1M19 - chains J and F of the 10 polymer chains in the assembly; structure by X-ray diffraction, 2.30 A resolution.

== Chain J ==
Molecule: Palindromic 146 Base Pair DNA Fragment
Sequence (146 nucleotides; numbered 147 to 292; the number before each row is that of its first residue):
   147 ATCAATATCCACCTGCAGATTCTACCAAAAGTGTATTTGGAAACTGCTCC
   197 ATCAAAAGGCATGTTCAGCGGAATTCCGCTGAACATGCCTTTTGATGGAG
   247 CAGTTTCCAAATACACTTTTGGTAGAATCTGCAGGTGGATATTGAT
Small-molecule neighbours:
  - gamma-amino-butanoic acid / beta-alanine / 3-amino-(dimethylpropylamine) / IMT / 4-amino-(1-methylpyrrole)-2-carboxylic acid, molecule 1: DA176, DG177, DT178, DG179, DT180, DA181, DT182, DT183, DT184
  - gamma-amino-butanoic acid / beta-alanine / 3-amino-(dimethylpropylamine) / IMT / 4-amino-(1-methylpyrrole)-2-carboxylic acid, molecule 2: DG186, DA187, DA188, DA189, DC190, DT191, DG192, DC193, DT194, DC195
  - gamma-amino-butanoic acid / beta-alanine / 3-amino-(dimethylpropylamine) / IMT / 4-amino-(1-methylpyrrole)-2-carboxylic acid, molecule 3: DA219, DT220, DT221, DC222, DC223, DG224, DC225, DT226, DG227
  - gamma-amino-butanoic acid / beta-alanine / 3-amino-(dimethylpropylamine) / IMT / 4-amino-(1-methylpyrrole)-2-carboxylic acid, molecule 4: DA248, DG249, DT250, DT251, DT252, DC253, DC254
  - gamma-amino-butanoic acid / beta-alanine / 3-amino-(dimethylpropylamine) / IMT / 4-amino-(1-methylpyrrole)-2-carboxylic acid, molecule 5: DT258, DA259, DC260, DA261, DC262, DT263, DT264, DT265, DT266

== Chain F ==
Molecule: Histone H4
Organism: Xenopus laevis
Reference sequence: A0A8J1LTD2 (A0A8J1LTD2_XENLA); residues 201-302 here correspond to UniProt positions 15-116 (UniProt number = residue number - 186)
Chain sequence (102 residues; numbered 201 to 302; the number before each row is that of its first residue):
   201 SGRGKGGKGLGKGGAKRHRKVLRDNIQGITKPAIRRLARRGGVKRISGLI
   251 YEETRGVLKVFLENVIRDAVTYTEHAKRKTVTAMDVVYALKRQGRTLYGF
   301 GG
Not modelled in the structure: 201-216

== How chain J and chain F interact ==
Pairs across the interface (7):
  DT198(J) - Arg219(F)  salt bridge to the phosphate
  DA207(J) - Thr230(F)  phosphate contact
  DA207(J) - Pro232(F)  phosphate contact
  DA207(J) - Arg236(F)  salt bridge to the phosphate
  DT208(J) - Thr230(F)  phosphate contact
  DT208(J) - Pro232(F)  phosphate contact
  DG216(J) - Arg245(F)  sugar contact
Other interface residues (no listed pair), chain J (7 interface residues in all): DC196, DG214, DG217
Other interface residues (no listed pair), chain F (7 interface residues in all): Lys231, Thr280

== Summary ==
The chain J/chain F interface involves 7 residues from each chain; the contacts include 2 salt bridges. Polar
contacts include DT198(J)-Arg219(F) and DA207(J)-Arg236(F). Bound to chain J: 5 copies of gamma-amino-butanoic
acid / beta-alanine / 3-amino-(dimethylpropylamine) / IMT / 4-amino-(1-methylpyrrole)-2-carboxylic acid.
Chain J is Palindromic 146 Base Pair DNA Fragment and chain F is Histone H4 (Xenopus laevis); the structure,
Ligand binding alters the structure and dynamics of nucleosomal DNA, was determined by X-ray diffraction (same
publication as 1M18 and 1M1A).
